4J3I - chain A; structure by X-ray diffraction, 1.24 A resolution.

# Chain A
Protein: Bromodomain-containing protein 4
Organism: Homo sapiens
UniProt: O60885 (BRD4_HUMAN); residues 44-168 here = UniProt positions 44-168
Sequence (127 residues; numbered 42 to 168; the number before each row is that of its first residue):
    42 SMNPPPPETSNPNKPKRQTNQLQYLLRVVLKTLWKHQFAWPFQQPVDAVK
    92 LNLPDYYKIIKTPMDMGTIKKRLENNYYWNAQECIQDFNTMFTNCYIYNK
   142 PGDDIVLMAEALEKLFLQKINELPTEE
Differences from the reference sequence: expression tag (42-43)
Small-molecule neighbours: 1K0 (2-[4-(2-hydroxyethoxy)-3,5-dimethylphenyl]-5,7-dimethoxyquinazolin-4(3H)-one): Trp81, Pro82, Phe83, Val87, Leu92, Asn93, Leu94, Tyr97, Tyr139, Asn140, Asp144, Ile146
Curated features (UniProtKB/Swiss-Prot):
  - site: Asn140 (Acetylated histone binding)
  - cross-link: Lys99 (Glycyl lysine isopeptide (Lys-Gly) (interchain with G-Cter in SUMO2))
  - natural variant: Asp145 (D145G: Found in a patient with a neurodevelopmental syndrome; uncertain significance)
  - mutagenesis: Asn140 (N140A: Abolishes binding to acetylated histones)
From the paper describing this entry:
  - binding site for 1K0: Trp81, Pro82, Phe83, Gln85, Val87, Leu92, Leu94, Tyr97, Tyr139, Asn140
  - binding site for 1K0: Trp81 to Phe83 (by similarity / conservation)
  - specificity-determining residues: Asp144, Ile146 (proposed by the authors, not directly observed)

# Overview
Ligands of chain A: compound 1K0. Curated annotation (UniProt) lists one mutagenesis site. The paper reports a
binding site for 1K0 at Trp81, Pro82 and Phe83 among others; specificity determinants Asp144 and Ile146.
Chain A is Bromodomain-containing protein 4 (Homo sapiens); the structure, X-ray crystal structure of
bromodomain complex to 1.24 A resolution, was determined by X-ray diffraction, deposited together with 4J1P.
